6XZQ - chains C and G of the 8 polymer chains in the assembly; structure by electron microscopy, 3.60 A resolution.

Chain C:
Protein: Polymerase basic protein 2
Source organism: Influenza C virus (strain C/Johannesburg/1/1966)
UniProtKB: Q9IMP3 (PB2_INCJH); residues 1-774 here = UniProt positions 1-774
Amino-acid sequence (920 residues; each row starts with the number of its first residue):
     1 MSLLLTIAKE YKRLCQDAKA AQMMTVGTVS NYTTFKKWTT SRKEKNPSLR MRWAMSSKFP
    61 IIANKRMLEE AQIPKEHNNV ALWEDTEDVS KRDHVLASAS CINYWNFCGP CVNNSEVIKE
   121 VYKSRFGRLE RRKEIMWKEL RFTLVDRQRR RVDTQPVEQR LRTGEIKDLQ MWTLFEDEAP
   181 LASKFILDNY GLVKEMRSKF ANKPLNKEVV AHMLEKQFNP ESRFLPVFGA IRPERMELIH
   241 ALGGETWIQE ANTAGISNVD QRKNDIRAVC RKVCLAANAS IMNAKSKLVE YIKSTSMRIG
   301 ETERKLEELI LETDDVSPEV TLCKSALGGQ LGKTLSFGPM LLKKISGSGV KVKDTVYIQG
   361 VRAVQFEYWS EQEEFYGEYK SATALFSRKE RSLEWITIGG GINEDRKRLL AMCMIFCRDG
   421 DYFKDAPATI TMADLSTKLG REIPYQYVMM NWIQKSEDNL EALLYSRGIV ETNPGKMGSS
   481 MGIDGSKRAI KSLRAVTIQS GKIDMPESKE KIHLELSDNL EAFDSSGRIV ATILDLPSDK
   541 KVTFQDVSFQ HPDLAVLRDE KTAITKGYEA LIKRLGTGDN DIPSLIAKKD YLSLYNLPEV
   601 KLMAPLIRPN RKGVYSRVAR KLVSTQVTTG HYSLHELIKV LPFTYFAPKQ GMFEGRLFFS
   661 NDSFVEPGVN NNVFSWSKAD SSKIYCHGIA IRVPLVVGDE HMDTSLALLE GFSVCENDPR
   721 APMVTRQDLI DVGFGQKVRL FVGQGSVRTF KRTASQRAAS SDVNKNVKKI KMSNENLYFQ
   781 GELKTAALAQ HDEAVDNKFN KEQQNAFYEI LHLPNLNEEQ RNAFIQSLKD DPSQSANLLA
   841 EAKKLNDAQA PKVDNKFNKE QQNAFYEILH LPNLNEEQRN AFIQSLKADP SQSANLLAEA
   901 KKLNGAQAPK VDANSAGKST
Disordered / not traced: 773-920
Differences from the reference sequence: expression tag (775-920)

Chain G:
Protein: Acidic leucine-rich nuclear phosphoprotein 32 family member A
Source organism: Homo sapiens
UniProtKB: P39687 (AN32A_HUMAN); numbering as in UniProt (aligned over 1-249)
Amino-acid sequence (263 residues; row label = number of the first residue in the row; numbers below 1 keep their minus sign (His-13 is residue -13)):
   -13 HHHHHHLEVL FEGPMEMGRR IHLELRNRTP SDVKELVLDN SRSNEGKLEG LTDEFEELEF
    47 LSTINVGLTS IANLPKLNKL KKLELSDNRV SGGLEVLAEK CPNLTHLNLS GNKIKDLSTI
   107 EPLKKLENLK SLDLFNCEVT NLNDYRENVF KLLPQLTYLD GYDRDDKEAP DSDAEGYVEG
   167 LDDEEEDEDE EEYDEDAQVV EDEEDEDEEE EGEEEDVSGE EEEDEEGYND GEVDDEEDEE
   227 ELGEEERGQK RKREPEDEGE DDD
Disordered / not traced: -13 to 0, 159-249
Differences from the reference sequence: expression tag (-13 to 0)
Swiss-Prot annotation at these positions:
  - region: Arg150 to Glu174 (Necessary for tumor-suppressive function)
  - modified residue: Thr15 (Phosphothreonine), Ser17 (Phosphoserine), Ser158 (Phosphoserine), Ser204 (Phosphoserine)
  - mutagenesis: Ser158 (S158A: Complete loss of phosphorylation; when associated with A-204; S158A: No loss of phosphorylation), Glu189 (E189A: Loss of interaction with influenza virus A PB2), Glu196 (E196A: Loss of interaction with influenza virus A PB2), Ser204 (S204A: Complete loss of phosphorylation; when associated with A-158; S204A: No loss of phosphorylation)

Interface between chain C and chain G:
Contacting residue pairs (15):
  Asn113(C) - Glu31(G)
  Ser198(C) - Arg28(G)  hydrogen bond (backbone-side chain)
  Ala201(C) - Arg28(G)
  Asn202(C) - Glu2(G)  hydrogen bond
  Asn202(C) - Arg28(G)
  Asn202(C) - Asn30(G)
  His631(C) - Glu10(G)  salt bridge
  His631(C) - Val23(G)
  Lys678(C) - Asn51(G)
  Glu700(C) - Arg6(G)  salt bridge
  Glu700(C) - Asp25(G)
  Glu700(C) - Asn26(G)
  His701(C) - Asn26(G)  hydrogen bond
  Gln727(C) - Arg5(G)
  Asp731(C) - Arg12(G)  salt bridge
Interface features reported in the paper:
  - interface residues, chain C: His631(C)

In short:
Chain C and chain G form an interface of 10 and 12 residues respectively; the contacts include 3 hydrogen
bonds and 3 salt bridges. Polar contacts include His631(C)-Glu10(G), Glu700(C)-Arg6(G) and Asp731(C)-Arg12(G).
Curated annotation (UniProt) lists 4 mutagenesis sites on chain G. From the paper: the interface residue
His631(C).
Chain C is Polymerase basic protein 2 (Influenza C virus (strain C/Johannesburg/1/1966)) and chain G is Acidic
leucine-rich nuclear phosphoprotein 32 family member A (Homo sapiens); the structure, Influenza C virus
polymerase in complex with human ANP32A - Subclass 1, was determined by electron microscopy, deposited
together with 6XZD, 6XZG, 6XZP, 6XZR and 6Y0C.
